Entry 6W13 (X-ray diffraction, 2.38 A resolution); this record covers chains A and B of the 3 polymer chains in the assembly.

Chain A:
Name: N-glycosylase/DNA lyase
Organism: Homo sapiens
Notes: EC 3.2.2.-, 4.2.99.18
UniProt: O15527 (OGG1_HUMAN); residue numbers follow UniProt; this construct covers 12-325
Amino-acid sequence (317 residues; row label = number of the first residue in the row):
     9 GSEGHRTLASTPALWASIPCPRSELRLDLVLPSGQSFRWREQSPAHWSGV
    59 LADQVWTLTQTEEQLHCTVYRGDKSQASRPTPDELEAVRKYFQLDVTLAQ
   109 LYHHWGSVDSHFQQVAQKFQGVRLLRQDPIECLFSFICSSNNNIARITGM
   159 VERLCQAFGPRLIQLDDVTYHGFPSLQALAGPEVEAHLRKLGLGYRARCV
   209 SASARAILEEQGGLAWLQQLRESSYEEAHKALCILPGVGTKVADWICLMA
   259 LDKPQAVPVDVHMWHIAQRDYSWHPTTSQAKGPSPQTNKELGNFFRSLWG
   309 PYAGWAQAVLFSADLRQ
Not modelled in the structure: 80-82, 325
Construct notes: expression tag (9-11); engineered mutation Gln122 (Glu in O15527), Cys207 (Tyr in O15527), Trp253 (Cys in O15527)
Covalently attached groups: 2-(2-ethoxyethoxy)ethanethiol (S5Y) linked to Cys207
UniProt features mapped onto this chain:
  - active site: Lys249 (Schiff-base intermediate with DNA)
  - binding site (DNA): Asn149, Arg154, Arg204, His270, Gln287
  - binding site (8-oxoguanine): Pro266, Asp268, Gln315, Phe319
  - natural variant: Gly12 (G12E: Found in a kidney cancer sample), Arg46 (R46Q: Found in a clear cell renal cell carcinoma sample), Ala85 (A85S: Found in a lung cancer sample), Arg131 (R131Q: Found in a lung cancer sample), Arg154 (R154H: Found in a gastric cancer sample), Ser232 (S232T: Found in a kidney cancer sample)
  - mutagenesis: Lys249 (K249Q: Loss of activity), Asp268 (D268E/Q: No effect on activity; D268N: Decreases activity about 65-fold)
Reported in the primary citation:
  - binding site for the 7-nt DNA strand (chain B): Asn149, Gly245, Lys249, Val250
  - conformationally variable residues (helix shift): Tyr203, Gln315, Phe319
  - binding site for the 6-nt DNA strand: Asn149, Arg154, Arg204
  - specificity-determining residues: Asn149
  - specificity-determining residues: Lys249, His270 (from molecular simulation)
  - specificity-determining residues: Gly42 (citing earlier work)

Chain B:
Molecule: 7-nt DNA strand
Sequence (7 nucleotides; row label = number of the first residue in the row):
    21 CAGGTCT
Modified residues: 8OG (8-oxo-2'-deoxy-guanosine-5'-monophosphate) at position 23
Covalently attached groups: 2-(2-ethoxyethoxy)ethanethiol (S5Y) linked to DG24

Interface between chain A and chain B:
Pairs across the interface - 13 pairs, chain A then chain B:
  Asn149(A) with 8OG_23(B), hydrogen bond to the base
  Pro244(A) with DC26(B), phosphate contact
  Gly245(A) with DC26(B), hydrogen bond to the phosphate
  Val246(A) with DC26(B), phosphate contact
  Gly247(A) with DT25(B), hydrogen bond to the phosphate; DC26(B), phosphate contact
  Thr248(A) with DT25(B), hydrogen bond to the phosphate
  Lys249(A) with DG24(B), salt bridge to the phosphate; DT25(B), hydrogen bond to the phosphate
  Val250(A) with DT25(B), hydrogen bond to the phosphate
  Asp268(A) with DG24(B), phosphate contact
  Val269(A) with 8OG_23(B), phosphate contact; DG24(B), hydrogen bond to the phosphate
Also at the interface, not in a pair above, chain A (13 interface residues in all): Ser148, Cys241, Leu243

In short:
The interface between chain A and chain B involves 13 residues on one side and 4 on the other, with 7 hydrogen
bonds and 1 salt bridge. Polar pairs include Asn149(A)-8OG_23(B), Gly245(A)-DC26(B) and Gly247(A)-DT25(B).
From the paper: a binding site for the 7-nt DNA strand (chain B) at Asn149(A), Gly245(A) and Lys249(A) among
others; a binding site for the 6-nt DNA strand at Asn149(A), Arg154(A) and Arg204(A).
Here chain A is N-glycosylase/DNA lyase (Homo sapiens) and chain B is a 7-nt DNA strand. Entry 6W13 (Human
8-oxoguanine glycosylase interrogating fully intrahelical oxoG lesion DNA) was determined by X-ray diffraction
together with 6W0M and 6W0R from the same study.
